PDB entry 6L6Z | electron microscopy, 6.09 A resolution (low resolution: residue-level contacts below are approximate; hydrogen-bond / salt-bridge calls are withheld) | chains D and B of the 8 polymer chains in the assembly

[Chain D (and B)]
Molecule: CTP synthase
Source organism: Drosophila melanogaster
Notes: EC 6.3.4.2; chain B of this document is another copy of the same molecule, construct and numbering; everything in this record applies to it too
UniProtKB: Q9VUL1 (PYRG_DROME); residue numbers follow UniProt; this construct covers 1-562
Amino-acid sequence (562 residues; row label = number of the first residue in the row):
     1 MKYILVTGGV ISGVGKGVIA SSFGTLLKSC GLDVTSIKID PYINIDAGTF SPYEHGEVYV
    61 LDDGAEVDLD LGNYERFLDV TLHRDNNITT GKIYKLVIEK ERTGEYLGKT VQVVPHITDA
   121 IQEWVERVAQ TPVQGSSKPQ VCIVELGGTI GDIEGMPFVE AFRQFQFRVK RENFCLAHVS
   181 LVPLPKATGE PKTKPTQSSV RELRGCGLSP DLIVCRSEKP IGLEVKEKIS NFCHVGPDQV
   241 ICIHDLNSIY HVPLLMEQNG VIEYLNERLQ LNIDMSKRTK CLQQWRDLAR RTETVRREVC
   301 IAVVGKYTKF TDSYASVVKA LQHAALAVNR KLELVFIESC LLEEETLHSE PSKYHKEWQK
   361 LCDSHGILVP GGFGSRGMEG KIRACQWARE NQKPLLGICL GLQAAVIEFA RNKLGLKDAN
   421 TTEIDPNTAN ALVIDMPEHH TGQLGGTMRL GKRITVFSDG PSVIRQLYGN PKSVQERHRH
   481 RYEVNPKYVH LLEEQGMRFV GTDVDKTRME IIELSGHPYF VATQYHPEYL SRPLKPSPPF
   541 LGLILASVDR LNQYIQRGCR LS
UniProt features mapped onto this chain:
  - active site (For GATase activity): Cys399, His526, Glu528

[How chain D and chain B interact]
Pairs across the interface (22; chain D residue first):
  Val114(D) - Phe232(B)
  Val114(D) - His234(B)
  Pro115(D) - Asn231(B)
  Pro115(D) - Phe232(B)
  Glu160(D) - His234(B)
  Arg163(D) - Arg204(B)
  Arg163(D) - His234(B)
  Gln164(D) - His234(B)
  Arg204(D) - Arg163(B)
  Arg204(D) - Cys206(B)
  Arg204(D) - Gly207(B)
  Gly205(D) - Gly205(B)
  Cys206(D) - Arg204(B)
  Gly207(D) - Arg204(B)
  Asn231(D) - Val114(B)
  Asn231(D) - Pro115(B)
  Phe232(D) - Val114(B)
  Phe232(D) - Pro115(B)
  His234(D) - Val114(B)
  His234(D) - Glu160(B)
  His234(D) - Arg163(B)
  His234(D) - Gln164(B)

[Summary]
Chain D and chain B each contribute 12 residues to their interface. UniProt lists 3 active-site residues on
chain D.
Both chains are CTP synthase (Drosophila melanogaster). Entry 6L6Z (Cryo-EM structure of the Drosophila CTP
synthase substrate-bound filament) was determined by electron microscopy (same publication as 6LFG).
